PDB entry 6BRR | X-ray diffraction, 2.97 A resolution | chains A and F of the 6 polymer chains in the assembly

# Chain A
Protein: DNA (cytosine-5)-methyltransferase 3A
Source organism: Homo sapiens
Notes: EC 2.1.1.37
UniProtKB: Q9Y6K1 (DNM3A_HUMAN), isoform Q9Y6K1-2; residues 628-912 here correspond to UniProt positions 439-723 (UniProt number = residue number - 189)
Sequence (285 residues; row label = number of the first residue in the row):
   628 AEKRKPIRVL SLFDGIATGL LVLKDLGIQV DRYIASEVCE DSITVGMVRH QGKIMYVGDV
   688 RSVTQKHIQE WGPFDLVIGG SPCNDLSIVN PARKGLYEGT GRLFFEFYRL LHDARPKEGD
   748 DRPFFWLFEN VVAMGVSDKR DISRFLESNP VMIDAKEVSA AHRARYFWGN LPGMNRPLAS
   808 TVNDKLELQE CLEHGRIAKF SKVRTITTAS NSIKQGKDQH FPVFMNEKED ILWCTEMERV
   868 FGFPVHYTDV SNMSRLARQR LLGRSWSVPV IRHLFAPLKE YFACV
Sequence notes: engineered mutation Ala836 (Arg647 in Q9Y6K1)
Ligand contacts: S-adenosylhomocysteine (SAH): Phe640, Asp641, Gly642, Ile643, Thr645, Ser663, Glu664, Val665, Cys666, Ser669, Gly685, Asp686, Val687, Arg688, Gly707, Ser708, Pro709, Leu730, Arg891, Ser892, Trp893
From the paper describing this entry:
  - mutagenesis - V716G: abolished catalytic activity
  - disease-associated variants - V716D, P718L, R792H, T835M, N838D, K841E: decreased catalytic activity

# Chain F
Molecule: 25-nt DNA strand
Sequence (25 nucleotides; numbered 422 to 446; the number before each row is that of its first residue):
   422 GCATGXGTTC TAATTAGAAC GCATG
Modified residues: PYO (1-(beta-D-ribofuranosyl)-pyrimidin-2-one-5'-phosphate) at position 427

# Interface between chain A and chain F
Residue-residue contacts (30):
  Ser708(A) with PYO_427(F), base contact
  Pro709(A) with PYO_427(F), base contact
  Cys710(A) with PYO_427(F), base contact
  Asn711(A) with DG428(F), phosphate contact; DT429(F), hydrogen bond to the phosphate
  Ser714(A) with DG426(F), phosphate contact; PYO_427(F), hydrogen bond to the phosphate
  Ile715(A) with DG426(F), hydrogen bond to the base
  Val716(A) with DG426(F), base contact; DG428(F), base contact
  Asn717(A) with DG428(F), sugar contact; DT429(F), sugar contact
  Pro718(A) with DG428(F), base contact
  Glu756(A) with PYO_427(F), base contact
  Asn757(A) with PYO_427(F), base contact
  Val758(A) with PYO_427(F), phosphate contact
  Ala760(A) with PYO_427(F), phosphate contact
  Arg790(A) with PYO_427(F), base contact
  Arg792(A) with PYO_427(F), salt bridge to the phosphate
  Arg831(A) with DG426(F), phosphate contact
  Thr832(A) with DG426(F), hydrogen bond to the phosphate; PYO_427(F), phosphate contact
  Thr834(A) with PYO_427(F), phosphate contact; DG428(F), phosphate contact
  Thr835(A) with DG428(F), hydrogen bond to the phosphate
  Lys844(A) with DT425(F), phosphate contact
  Gly890(A) with PYO_427(F), hydrogen bond to the sugar
  Arg891(A) with PYO_427(F), hydrogen bond to the sugar; DG428(F), phosphate contact
  Ser892(A) with PYO_427(F), base contact
Interface residues without a listed pair, chain A (27 interface residues in all): His789, Ala836, Gly843, Asn879
Interface residues without a listed pair, chain F (6 interface residues in all): DA437

# Summary
Chain A and chain F form an interface of 27 and 6 residues respectively; the contacts include 7 hydrogen bonds
and 1 salt bridge. Polar contacts include Ile715(A)-DG426(F), Gly890(A)-PYO_427(F) and Arg891(A)-PYO_427(F).
From the paper: V716D, P718L and R792H of chain A, among others, reduce catalytic activity; V716G of chain A
abolishes catalytic activity; 7 substitutions were tested in all.
Here chain A is DNA (cytosine-5)-methyltransferase 3A (Homo sapiens) and chain F is a 25-nt DNA strand. Entry
6BRR (Crystal structure of DNMT3A (R836A)-DNMT3L in complex with DNA containing two CpG sites) was determined
by X-ray diffraction (same publication as 5YX2 and 6F57).
